PDB entry 2RS9 | solution NMR | chains A and B

# Chain A
Protein: Acetylated lysine 5 of peptide from Histone H4
UniProtKB: P62805 (H4_HUMAN); residues 1-10 here correspond to UniProt positions 2-11 (UniProt number = residue number + 1)
Sequence (10 residues; numbered 1 to 10; the number before each row is that of its first residue):
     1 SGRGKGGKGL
Modified positions: Lys5 (n(6)-acetyllysine; ALY)
UniProt features mapped onto this chain:
  - modified residue: Ser1 (N-acetylserine), Arg3 (Asymmetric dimethylarginine), Lys5 (N6-(2-hydroxyisobutyryl)lysine), Lys8 (N6-(2-hydroxyisobutyryl)lysine)

# Chain B
Protein: Peregrin
From: Homo sapiens
Notes: fragment: Bromodomain
UniProtKB: P55201 (BRPF1_HUMAN); residues 48-155 here correspond to UniProt positions 633-740 (UniProt number = residue number + 585)
Sequence (121 residues; each row starts with the number of its first residue):
    41 GSSGSSGFLI LLRKTLEQLQ EKDTGNIFSE PVPLSEVPDY LDHIKKPMDF FTMKQNLEAY
   101 RYLNFDDFEE DFNLIVSNCL KYNAKDTIFY RAAVRLREQG GAVLRQARRQ AEKMGSGPSS
   161 G
Differences from the reference sequence: expression tag (41-47, 156-161)

# Chain A / chain B interface
Residue-residue contacts - 10 pairs, chain A then chain B:
  Arg3(A) - Asp126(B)
  Arg3(A) - Thr127(B)
  Gly4(A) - Asn123(B)
  Gly4(A) - Ala124(B)
  Lys5(A) - Val77(B)
  Lys5(A) - Cys119(B)
  Lys5(A) - Tyr122(B)
  Lys5(A) - Phe129(B)
  Gly6(A) - Tyr122(B)
  Gly7(A) - Tyr122(B)
Also at the interface, not in a pair above, chain B (11 interface residues in all): Ile67, Glu76, His83

# In short
Chain A and chain B form an interface of 5 and 11 residues respectively.
Here chain A is Acetylated lysine 5 of peptide from Histone H4 and chain B is Peregrin (Homo sapiens). Entry
2RS9 (Solution structure of the bromodomain of human BRPF1 in complex with histone H4K5ac peptide) was
determined by solution NMR.
